Entry 5YR5 (X-ray diffraction, 1.60 A resolution); this record covers chain A.

== Chain A ==
Protein: Methionine aminopeptidase 1
Source organism: Homo sapiens
Notes: EC 3.4.11.18
UniProtKB: P53582 (MAP11_HUMAN); residues 90-393 here correspond to UniProt positions 81-384 (UniProt number = residue number - 9)
Chain sequence (304 residues; numbered 90 to 393; the number before each row is that of its first residue):
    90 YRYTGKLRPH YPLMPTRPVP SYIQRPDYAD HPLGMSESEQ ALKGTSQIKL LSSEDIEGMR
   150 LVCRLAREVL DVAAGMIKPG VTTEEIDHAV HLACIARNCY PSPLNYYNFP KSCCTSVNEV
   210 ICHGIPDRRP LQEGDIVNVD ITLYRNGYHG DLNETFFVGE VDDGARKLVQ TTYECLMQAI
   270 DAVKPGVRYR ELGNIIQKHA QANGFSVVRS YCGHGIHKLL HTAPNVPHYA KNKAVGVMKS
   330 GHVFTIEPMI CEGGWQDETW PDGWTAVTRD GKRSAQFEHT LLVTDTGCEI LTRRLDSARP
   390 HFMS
Differences from the reference sequence: engineered mutation L309 (Phe300 in P53582)
Metal / ion sites: Co2+ site 1: E128, Y195, H310; Na+: N207, V209, S363; Co2+ site 2: D229, D240, E367; Co2+ site 3: D240, H303, E336, E367
Ligand contacts: ovalicin (OVA; 3,4-dihydroxy-2-methoxy-4-methyl-3-[2-methyl-3-(3-methyl-but-2-enyl) -oxiranyl]-cyclohexanone): P192, Y195, F198, C203, C211, H212, T231, D240, Y300, C301, H303, L309, H310, E336, W353
Swiss-Prot annotation at these positions:
  - binding site (a protein): H212, H310
  - binding site (Zn(2+)): D229, D240, H303, E336, E367

== Overview ==
Chain A binds ovalicin. E128, Y195 and H310 coordinate Co2+ site 1. N207, V209 and S363 form the Na+ site.
From UniProt: protein-binding residues H212 and H310 and 5 Zn2+-binding residues.
Chain A is Methionine aminopeptidase 1 (Homo sapiens); the structure, Human methionine aminopeptidase type 1b
(F309L mutant) in complex with Ovalicin, was determined by X-ray diffraction (same publication as 5YR4, 5YR6
and 5YKP).
